6HUM - chains A and K of the 18 polymer chains in the assembly; structure by electron microscopy, 3.34 A resolution.

[Chain A]
Name: NAD(P)H-quinone oxidoreductase subunit 1
From: Thermosynechococcus elongatus BP-1
Notes: EC 1.6.5.-
UniProtKB: Q8DL32 (NU1C_THEEB); residue numbers follow UniProt; this construct covers 1-372
Amino-acid sequence (372 residues; numbered 1 to 372; the number before each row is that of its first residue):
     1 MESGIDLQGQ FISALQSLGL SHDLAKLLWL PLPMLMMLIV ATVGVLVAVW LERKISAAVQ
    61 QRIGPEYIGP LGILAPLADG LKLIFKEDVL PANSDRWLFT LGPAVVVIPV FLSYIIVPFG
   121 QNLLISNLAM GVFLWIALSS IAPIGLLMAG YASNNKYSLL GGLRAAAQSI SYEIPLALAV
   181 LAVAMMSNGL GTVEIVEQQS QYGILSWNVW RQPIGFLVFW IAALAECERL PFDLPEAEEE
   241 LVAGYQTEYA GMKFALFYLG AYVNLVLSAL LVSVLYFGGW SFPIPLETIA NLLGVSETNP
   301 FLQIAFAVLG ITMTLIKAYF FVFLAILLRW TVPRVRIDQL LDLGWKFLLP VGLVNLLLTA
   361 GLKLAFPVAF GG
Not modelled in the structure: 1-4, 202-206, 290-298, 371-372

[Chain K]
Name: NAD(P)H-quinone oxidoreductase subunit K
From: Thermosynechococcus elongatus BP-1
Notes: EC 1.6.5.-
UniProtKB: Q8DKZ4 (NDHK_THEEB); numbering as in UniProt (aligned over 1-237)
Amino-acid sequence (237 residues; row label = number of the first residue in the row):
     1 MTNTTSPAIL NPIARPEVPQ ELAENIILTS LNDVYDWARL SSLWPLMYGT ACCFIEFAAM
    61 IGSRFDFDRF GLVPRNSPRQ ADLIITSGTI TMKMAPALVR LYEQMPSPKY VIAMGACTIT
   121 GGMFSSDSYS AVRGVDKLIP VDVYLPGCPP RPEAIMDAIV KLRKKIANEH INERGNLAQT
   181 HRLFTAKHKM KPVPPILTGQ YLNAPSRQAP PPALAAAMGI AVPALGEAVS ETTSVAE
Not modelled in the structure: 1-6, 213-237
Swiss-Prot annotation at these positions:
  - binding site ([4Fe-4S] cluster): C52, C53, C117, C148
Ion coordination: 4Fe-4S cluster Fe: C52, C53, C117, C148
Small-molecule neighbours: 4Fe-4S cluster (SF4): A51, C52, C53, G88, T89, G115, A116, C117, M123, C148, P149

[Chain A / chain K interface]
Residue-residue contacts - 50 pairs, chain A then chain K:
  R53(A) - D68(K)  salt bridge
  R53(A) - V73(K)
  Q60(A) - S63(K)  hydrogen bond (backbone-side chain)
  Q61(A) - S63(K)
  R62(A) - D66(K)  salt bridge
  R62(A) - D68(K)  salt bridge
  I63(A) - D66(K)
  G64(A) - R69(K)
  P65(A) - D68(K)
  P65(A) - R69(K)
  E66(A) - R69(K)
  Y67(A) - F70(K)  hydrophobic
  I68(A) - W37(K)
  I68(A) - S41(K)
  I68(A) - F70(K)
  I68(A) - G71(K)
  L74(A) - W37(K)  hydrophobic
  A78(A) - A38(K)
  A78(A) - S41(K)
  A78(A) - S42(K)
  D79(A) - S42(K)
  D79(A) - W44(K)  hydrogen bond
  L81(A) - A38(K)  hydrophobic
  K82(A) - S42(K)
  K82(A) - D82(K)  salt bridge
  L83(A) - W44(K)  hydrophobic
  F85(A) - Y35(K)  hydrophobic
  F85(A) - A38(K)  hydrophobic
  K86(A) - A81(K)
  K86(A) - D82(K)  salt bridge
  K86(A) - P106(K)
  K86(A) - P108(K)  hydrogen bond (side chain-backbone)
  E87(A) - P106(K)
  E87(A) - S107(K)  hydrogen bond
  V89(A) - R79(K)
  E238(A) - R75(K)  salt bridge
  E238(A) - N76(K)
  V242(A) - N76(K)
  V242(A) - S77(K)
  Q246(A) - Q80(K)  hydrogen bond (backbone-side chain)
  T247(A) - S77(K)  hydrogen bond
  T247(A) - R79(K)
  T247(A) - Q80(K)
  E248(A) - R79(K)  salt bridge
  Y249(A) - Q80(K)  hydrogen bond (backbone-side chain)
  A250(A) - R79(K)
  A250(A) - P106(K)  hydrophobic
  F254(A) - W44(K)  hydrophobic
  F254(A) - R75(K)
  F254(A) - Q80(K)
Interface residues without a listed pair, chain A (29 interface residues in all): P91
Interface residues without a listed pair, chain K (27 interface residues in all): V34, R39, I61, G62

[Overview]
29 residues of chain A and 27 residues of chain K are in contact; the contacts include 7 hydrogen bonds and 7
salt bridges. Polar contacts include R53(A)-D68(K), R62(A)-D66(K) and R62(A)-D68(K). Ligands of chain K:
4Fe-4S cluster.
Chain A is NAD(P)H-quinone oxidoreductase subunit 1 and chain K is NAD(P)H-quinone oxidoreductase subunit K,
both from Thermosynechococcus elongatus BP-1; the structure, Structure of the photosynthetic complex I from
Thermosynechococcus elongatus, was determined by electron microscopy (same publication as 6A7K).
